PDB entry 1OWG | X-ray diffraction, 2.10 A resolution | chains C and B of the 5 polymer chains in the assembly

Chain C:
Molecule: Phage lambda H' site
Sequence (35 nucleotides; row label = number of the first residue in the row; the depositors numbered this strand downwards along its sequence, so these rows (ascending numbers) run in the REVERSE of the deposited 5'-to-3' order):
    16 CGGTTTTTTCGTAACGAATAGTTAAACATCGTGGC

Chain B:
Name: Integration Host Factor beta-subunit
Organism: Escherichia coli
UniProt: P0A6Y1 (IHFB_ECOLI); residue numbers follow UniProt; this construct covers 1-94
Amino-acid sequence (94 residues; each row starts with the number of its first residue):
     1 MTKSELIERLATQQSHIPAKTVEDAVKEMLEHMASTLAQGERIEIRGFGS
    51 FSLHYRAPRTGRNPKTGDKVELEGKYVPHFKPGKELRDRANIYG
Curated features (UniProtKB/Swiss-Prot):
  - mutagenesis: Glu44 (E44G/K/V: Altered DNA-binding specificity)

How chain C and chain B interact:
Contacting residue pairs - 30 pairs, chain C then chain B:
  DT19(C) - Lys27(B)  salt bridge to the phosphate
  DT20(C) - Thr2(B)  phosphate contact
  DT20(C) - Lys3(B)  phosphate contact
  DT20(C) - Ser4(B)  hydrogen bond to the phosphate
  DT21(C) - Thr2(B)  phosphate contact
  DA28(C) - Asn63(B)  hydrogen bond to the sugar
  DA28(C) - Pro64(B)  base contact
  DA28(C) - Lys65(B)  base contact
  DA28(C) - Val70(B)  phosphate contact
  DA29(C) - Arg59(B)  salt bridge to the phosphate
  DA29(C) - Gly61(B)  base contact
  DA29(C) - Arg62(B)  hydrogen bond to the base
  DA29(C) - Pro64(B)  base contact
  DA29(C) - Leu72(B)  phosphate contact
  DA29(C) - Lys75(B)  salt bridge to the phosphate
  DC30(C) - Arg59(B)  phosphate contact
  DA41(C) - Arg42(B)  salt bridge to the phosphate
  DA41(C) - Glu44(B)  phosphate contact
  DA41(C) - Ser50(B)  hydrogen bond to the phosphate
  DA41(C) - Lys81(B)  phosphate contact
  DC42(C) - Glu44(B)  phosphate contact
  DC42(C) - Arg46(B)  phosphate contact
  DC42(C) - Gly47(B)  hydrogen bond to the phosphate
  DC42(C) - Gly83(B)  phosphate contact
  DC42(C) - Lys84(B)  hydrogen bond to the phosphate
  DA43(C) - Arg46(B)  hydrogen bond to the sugar
  DA43(C) - Gly47(B)  phosphate contact
  DA43(C) - Lys84(B)  phosphate contact
  DT44(C) - Arg46(B)  hydrogen bond to the sugar
  DC45(C) - Arg46(B)  base contact
Interface residues without a listed pair, chain C (13 interface residues in all): DT27, DA40
Interface residues without a listed pair, chain B (24 interface residues in all): Ile45, Phe48, Arg87

Overview:
The interface between chain C and chain B involves 13 residues on one side and 24 on the other, with 8
hydrogen bonds and 4 salt bridges. Polar contacts include DA29(C)-Arg62(B), DA28(C)-Asn63(B) and
DA43(C)-Arg46(B). Curated annotation (UniProt) lists one mutagenesis site on chain B.
Here chain C is Phage lambda H' site and chain B is Integration Host Factor beta-subunit (Escherichia coli).
Entry 1OWG (Crystal structure of WT IHF complexed with an altered H' site (T44A)) was determined by X-ray
diffraction (same publication as 1OUZ and 1OWF).
